PDB entry 7X7V | electron microscopy, 3.83 A resolution | chains A and E of the 7 polymer chains in the assembly

== Chain A ==
Name: X17 heavy chain
From: Mus musculus
Amino-acid sequence (119 residues; row label = number of the first residue in the row):
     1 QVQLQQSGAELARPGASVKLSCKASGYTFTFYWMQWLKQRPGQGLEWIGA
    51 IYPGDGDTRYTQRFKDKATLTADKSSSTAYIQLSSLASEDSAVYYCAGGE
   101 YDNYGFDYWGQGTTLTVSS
Cystine bridges: C22-C96

== Chain E ==
Name: Spike protein S1
From: Severe acute respiratory syndrome coronavirus
Reference sequence: P59594 (SPIKE_SARS); residues 320-508 here = UniProt positions 320-508
Amino-acid sequence (189 residues; numbered 320 to 508; the number before each row is that of its first residue):
   320 TNLCPFGEVFNATKFPSVYAWERKKISNCVADYSVLYNSTFFSTFKCYGV
   370 SATKLNDLCFSNVYADSFVVKGDDVRQIAPGQTGVIADYNYKLPDDFMGC
   420 VLAWNTRNIDATSTGNYNYKYRYLRHGKLRPFERDISNVPFSPDGKPCTP
   470 PALNCYWPLNDYGFYTTTGIGYQPYRVVVLSFELLNAPA
Cystine bridges: C323-C348, C366-C419, C467-C474
Glycans and other covalent adducts: N-acetylglucosamine (NAG) linked to N330, N357
Swiss-Prot annotation at these positions:
  - glycosylation (N-linked (GlcNAc...) asparagine): N330, N357
  - natural variant: K344 (K344R: In strain: Isolate GD01, Isolate GD03 and 1 more), F360 (F360S: In strain: Isolate GD03 and Isolate SZ3), R426 (R426G: In strain: Isolate Shanghai LY), N437 (N437D: In strain: Isolate Shanghai LY), L472 (L472P: In strain: Isolate GD03), N479 (N479K: In strain: Isolate SZ3), D480 (D480G: In strain: Isolate GD03), T487 (T487S: In strain: Isolate GD03 and Isolate SZ3), F501 (F501Y: In strain: Isolate GD01)
  - mutagenesis: C323 (C323A: No effect on human ACE2 binding in vitro), C348 (C348A: Complete loss of human ACE2 binding in vitro), E452 (E452A: 90% loss of human ACE2 binding in vitro), D454 (D454A: Complete loss of human ACE2 binding in vitro), D463 (D463A: Partial loss of human ACE2 binding in vitro), C467 (C467A: Complete loss of human ACE2 binding in vitro), C474 (C474A: Complete loss of human ACE2 binding in vitro), D480 (D480A: No effect on human ACE2 binding in vitro)

== Interface between chain A and chain E ==
Pairs across the interface - 25 pairs, chain A then chain E:
  T28(A) with R453(E), hydrogen bond
  F31(A) with W340(E); E341(E); R342(E), hydrogen bond (backbone-side chain); R453(E)
  Y32(A) with W340(E); F451(E), hydrogen bond (side chain-backbone); R453(E)
  W33(A) with N381(E); Y383(E), hydrogen bond
  Y52(A) with R342(E); K344(E)
  D55(A) with K344(E), salt bridge
  D57(A) with K344(E), salt bridge; N381(E)
  E100(A) with R449(E); P450(E); E452(E)
  Y101(A) with P413(E), hydrophobic; D415(E), hydrogen bond; F451(E), hydrophobic
  Y104(A) with D414(E); D415(E), hydrogen bond; P450(E), hydrophobic
  D107(A) with R449(E), salt bridge
Other interface residues (no listed pair), chain A (14 interface residues in all): R59, N103, Y108
Other interface residues (no listed pair), chain E (16 interface residues in all): E502, L504

== In short ==
14 residues of chain A face 16 of chain E across their interface; the contacts include 6 hydrogen bonds and 3
salt bridges. Among the polar pairs are D55(A)-K344(E), D57(A)-K344(E) and D107(A)-R449(E). Covalently linked
N-acetylglucosamine: at N330(E) and N357(E).
Here chain A is X17 heavy chain (Mus musculus) and chain E is Spike protein S1 (Severe acute respiratory
syndrome coronavirus). Entry 7X7V (Cryo-EM structure of SARS-CoV spike protein in complex with three nAbs X01,
X10 and X17) was determined by electron microscopy together with 7X7T and 7X7U from the same study.
